PDB entry 3APY | X-ray diffraction, 2.80 A resolution | chains A and B

== Chain A (and B) ==
Protein: Methylenetetrahydrofolate reductase
Source organism: Thermus thermophilus
Notes: EC 1.5.1.20; chain B of this document is another copy of the same molecule, construct and numbering; everything in this record applies to it too
UniProt: Q5SLG6 (Q5SLG6_THET8); numbering as in UniProt (aligned over 1-296)
Chain sequence (310 residues; row label = number of the first residue in the row):
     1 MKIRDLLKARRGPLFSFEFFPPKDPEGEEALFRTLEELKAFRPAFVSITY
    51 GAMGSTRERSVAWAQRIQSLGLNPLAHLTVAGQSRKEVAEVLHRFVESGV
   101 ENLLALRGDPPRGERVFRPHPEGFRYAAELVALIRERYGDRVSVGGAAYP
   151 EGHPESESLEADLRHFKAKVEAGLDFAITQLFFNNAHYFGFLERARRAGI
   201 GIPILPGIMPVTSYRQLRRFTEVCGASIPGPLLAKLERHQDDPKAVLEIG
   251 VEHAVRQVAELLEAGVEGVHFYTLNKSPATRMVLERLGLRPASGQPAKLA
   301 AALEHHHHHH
Disordered / not traced: 292-310
Differences from the reference sequence: expression tag (297-310)
Residues lining bound ligands: FAD (flavin-adenine dinucleotide): E18, T49, Y50, G51, H77, T79, L104, A105, L106, R107, G108, D109, Y126, A127, A128, A147, A148, Y149, H153, E155, S156, D162, H165, K169, I178, T179, Q180, Y272
From the paper describing this entry:
  - contacts within the chain: E18-H270, S16-H270
  - binding site for flavin-adenine dinucleotide: D109
  - self-association interface (contacts with another copy of this molecule); pairs are residue here / residue on that copy: E193-R197 (salt bridge), R218-E237 (salt bridge)
  - catalytic residues: E18, D109 (citing earlier work)

== Interface between chain A and chain B ==
Pairs across the interface (61; chain A residue first):
  P150(A) with A186(B)
  E151(A) with N184(B), hydrogen bond (backbone-side chain); A186(B); H187(B), salt bridge
  S158(A) with E260(B)
  L159(A) with N184(B); N185(B); A186(B); E260(B), hydrogen bond (backbone-side chain)
  N184(A) with E151(B), hydrogen bond (side chain-backbone)
  N185(A) with L159(B)
  A186(A) with P150(B); E151(B); L159(B)
  H187(A) with E151(B), salt bridge; H187(B), hydrogen bond; S227(B)
  F189(A) with L159(B), hydrophobic; R194(B)
  G190(A) with G190(B); R194(B)
  E193(A) with R194(B); R197(B), salt bridge
  R194(A) with E193(B)
  R197(A) with E193(B), salt bridge
  Y214(A) with R218(B), hydrogen bond
  R218(A) with Y214(B), hydrogen bond; R218(B); L233(B); E237(B), salt bridge
  T221(A) with G230(B); P231(B)
  E222(A) with G230(B); P231(B); A234(B); R238(B), salt bridge
  G225(A) with P231(B)
  A226(A) with P229(B); G230(B), hydrogen bond (backbone-backbone)
  S227(A) with H187(B); S227(B), hydrogen bond; I228(B); P229(B)
  I228(A) with S227(B); I228(B), hydrogen bond (backbone-backbone); L233(B), hydrophobic
  P229(A) with A226(B); S227(B)
  G230(A) with T221(B); E222(B); A226(B), hydrogen bond (backbone-backbone)
  P231(A) with T221(B); E222(B); G225(B)
  L233(A) with R218(B); L233(B), hydrophobic
  A234(A) with E222(B)
  E237(A) with R218(B), salt bridge
  R238(A) with E222(B), salt bridge
  E260(A) with S158(B); L159(B), hydrogen bond (side chain-backbone)
Also at the interface, not in a pair above, chain A (31 interface residues in all): E160, K235
Also at the interface, not in a pair above, chain B (31 interface residues in all): R115, E160, F189

== Summary ==
The chain A/chain B interface involves 31 residues from each chain, with 11 hydrogen bonds and 8 salt bridges.
Polar contacts include E151(A)-H187(B), E193(A)-R197(B) and R218(A)-E237(B). Bound to chain A: flavin-adenine
dinucleotide. The paper reports catalytic residues E18(A) and D109(A); a binding site for flavin-adenine
dinucleotide at D109(A).
Both chains are Methylenetetrahydrofolate reductase (Thermus thermophilus). Entry 3APY (Properties and crystal
structure of methylenetetrahydrofolate reductase from Thermus thermophilus HB8) was determined by X-ray
diffraction (same publication as 3APT).
